1LNE - chain E; structure by X-ray diffraction, 1.70 A resolution.

== Chain E ==
Protein: Thermolysin
Source organism: Bacillus thermoproteolyticus
Notes: EC 3.4.24.27
UniProt: P00800 (THER_BACTH); residues 1-316 here = UniProt positions 1-316
Chain sequence (316 residues; row label = number of the first residue in the row):
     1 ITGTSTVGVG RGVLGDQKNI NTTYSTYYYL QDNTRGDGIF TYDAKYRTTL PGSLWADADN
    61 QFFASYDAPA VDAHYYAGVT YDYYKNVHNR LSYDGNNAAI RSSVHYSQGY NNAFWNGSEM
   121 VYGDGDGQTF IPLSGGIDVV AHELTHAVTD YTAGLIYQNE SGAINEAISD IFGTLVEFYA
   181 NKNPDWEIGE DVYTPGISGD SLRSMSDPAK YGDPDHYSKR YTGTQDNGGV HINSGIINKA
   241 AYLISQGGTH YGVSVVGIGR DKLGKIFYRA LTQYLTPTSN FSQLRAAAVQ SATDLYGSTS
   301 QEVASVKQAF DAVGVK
Ion coordination: Cd2+ site 1: Asp57, Asp59, Gln61; Ca2+ site 1: Asp138, Glu177, Asp185, Glu187, Glu190; Cd2+ site 2: His142, Glu143, His146, Glu166; Cd2+ site 3: Glu177, Asn183, Asp185, Glu190; Ca2+ site 2: Tyr193, Thr194, Ile197, Asp200; Cd2+ site 4: Asp213, His231
Ligand contacts: lysine / valine: Asn111, Asn112, Ala113, Phe130, Leu133, Val139, His142, Glu143, Glu166, Leu202, Arg203, His231

== In short ==
Chain E binds lysine / valine. Asp57, Asp59 and Gln61 coordinate Cd2+ site 1. Asp138, Glu177, Asp185, Glu187
and Glu190 form the Ca2+ site 1.
Chain E is Thermolysin (Bacillus thermoproteolyticus); the structure, A structural analysis of metal
substitutions in thermolysin, was determined by X-ray diffraction, deposited together with 1LNA, 1LNB, 1LNC,
1LND and 1LNF.
